Entry 9BPF (X-ray diffraction, 2.00 A resolution); this record covers chains A and B.

# Chain A (and B)
Name: 3C-like proteinase nsp5
From: Severe acute respiratory syndrome coronavirus 2
Notes: EC 3.4.22.69; chain B of this document is another copy of the same molecule, construct and numbering; everything in this record applies to it too
Reference sequence: P0DTD1 (R1AB_SARS2); residues 1-306 here correspond to UniProt positions 3264-3569 (UniProt number = residue number + 3263)
Sequence (306 residues; numbered 1 to 306; the number before each row is that of its first residue):
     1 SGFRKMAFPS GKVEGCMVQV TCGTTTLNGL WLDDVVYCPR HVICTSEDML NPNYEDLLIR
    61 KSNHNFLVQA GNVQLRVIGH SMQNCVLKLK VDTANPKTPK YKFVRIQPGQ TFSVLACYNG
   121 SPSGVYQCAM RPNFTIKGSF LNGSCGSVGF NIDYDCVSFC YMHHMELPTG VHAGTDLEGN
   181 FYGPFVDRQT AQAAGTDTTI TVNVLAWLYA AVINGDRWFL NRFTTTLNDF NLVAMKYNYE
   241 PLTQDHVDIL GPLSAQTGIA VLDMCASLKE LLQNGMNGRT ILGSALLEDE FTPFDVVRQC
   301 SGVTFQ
Disordered / not traced: 306
Glycans and other covalent adducts: Ibuzatrelvir, bound form (YDL) linked to Cys145
Ligand contacts: Ibuzatrelvir, bound form (YDL; N-(methoxycarbonyl)-3-methyl-L-valyl-(4R)-N-{(1Z,2S)-1-imino-3-[(3S)-2-oxopyrrolidin-3-yl]propan-2-yl}-4-(trifluoromethyl)-L-prolinamide): His41, Met49, Tyr54, Phe140, Leu141, Asn142, Gly143, Ser144, His163, His164, Met165, Glu166, Leu167, Pro168, His172, Asp187, Arg188, Gln189, Thr190, Gln192
Curated features (UniProtKB/Swiss-Prot):
  - active site: His41 (For 3CL-PRO activity), Cys145 (Nucleophile)
  - site: Gln306 (Cleavage)
  - cross-link (Glycyl lysine isopeptide (Lys-Gly)): Lys5 (interchain with G-Cter in ubiquitin), Lys90 (interchain with G-Cter in ubiquitin)
Reported in the primary citation:
  - binding site for Ibuzatrelvir, bound form: His41, Met49, Phe140, Cys145, His163, Met165, Glu166, Leu167
  - catalytic residues: Cys145
  - catalytic residues: His41 (citing earlier work)
  - self-association interface (contacts with another copy of this molecule); pairs are residue here / residue on that copy: Ser1-Phe140 (hydrogen bond), Ser1-Glu166 (hydrogen bond)
  - self-association interface (contacts with another copy of this molecule); pairs are residue here / residue on that copy: Arg4-Glu290, Ser10-Ser10, Glu14-Gly11, Gln299-Ser139 (proposed by the authors, not directly observed)
  - mutagenesis - L50F (Kd 6 nM): increased binding to Ibuzatrelvir, bound form
  - mutagenesis - E47N (2-fold): decreased binding to Ibuzatrelvir, bound form
  - mutagenesis - S46F, E47K, P132H, T190I: unchanged binding to Ibuzatrelvir, bound form

# Interface between chain A and chain B
Residue-residue contacts (90; chain A residue first):
  Ser1(A) - Gly138(B)
  Ser1(A) - Ser139(B)
  Ser1(A) - Phe140(B)  hydrogen bond (backbone-backbone)
  Ser1(A) - Glu166(B)  hydrogen bond (backbone-side chain)
  Ser1(A) - His172(B)  hydrogen bond (backbone-side chain)
  Gly2(A) - Gly138(B)
  Gly2(A) - Ser139(B)
  Phe3(A) - Gly138(B)
  Arg4(A) - Lys5(B)
  Arg4(A) - Tyr126(B)
  Arg4(A) - Gln127(B)
  Arg4(A) - Cys128(B)
  Arg4(A) - Lys137(B)  hydrogen bond (side chain-backbone)
  Arg4(A) - Glu290(B)  salt bridge
  Lys5(A) - Arg4(B)
  Lys5(A) - Lys5(B)  hydrogen bond (backbone-side chain)
  Lys5(A) - Tyr126(B)
  Met6(A) - Gly124(B)
  Met6(A) - Val125(B)
  Met6(A) - Tyr126(B)  hydrophobic
  Met6(A) - Ser139(B)
  Ala7(A) - Gly124(B)
  Ala7(A) - Val125(B)  hydrogen bond (backbone-backbone)
  Phe8(A) - Val125(B)
  Pro9(A) - Ser10(B)
  Pro9(A) - Glu14(B)
  Pro9(A) - Pro122(B)  hydrophobic
  Pro9(A) - Ser123(B)
  Pro9(A) - Gly124(B)
  Ser10(A) - Pro9(B)
  Ser10(A) - Ser10(B)  hydrogen bond (side chain-backbone)
  Ser10(A) - Glu14(B)  hydrogen bond (backbone-side chain)
  Gly11(A) - Gly11(B)
  Gly11(A) - Glu14(B)  hydrogen bond (backbone-side chain)
  Glu14(A) - Pro9(B)
  Glu14(A) - Ser10(B)  hydrogen bond (side chain-backbone)
  Glu14(A) - Gly11(B)  hydrogen bond (side chain-backbone)
  Tyr118(A) - Gly302(B)
  Tyr118(A) - Thr304(B)
  Ser121(A) - Thr304(B)
  Pro122(A) - Pro9(B)  hydrophobic
  Pro122(A) - Thr304(B)
  Pro122(A) - Phe305(B)  hydrogen bond (backbone-backbone)
  Ser123(A) - Val303(B)  hydrogen bond (side chain-backbone)
  Ser123(A) - Phe305(B)
  Gly124(A) - Met6(B)
  Gly124(A) - Ala7(B)
  Gly124(A) - Pro9(B)
  Val125(A) - Met6(B)
  Val125(A) - Ala7(B)  hydrogen bond (backbone-backbone)
  Val125(A) - Phe8(B)
  Val125(A) - Val125(B)  hydrophobic
  Tyr126(A) - Arg4(B)
  Tyr126(A) - Lys5(B)
  Tyr126(A) - Met6(B)  hydrophobic
  Gln127(A) - Arg4(B)
  Lys137(A) - Arg4(B)  hydrogen bond (backbone-side chain)
  Gly138(A) - Ser1(B)
  Gly138(A) - Gly2(B)
  Gly138(A) - Phe3(B)
  Ser139(A) - Ser1(B)
  Ser139(A) - Gly2(B)  hydrogen bond (side chain-backbone)
  Ser139(A) - Met6(B)
  Ser139(A) - Gln299(B)  hydrogen bond
  Phe140(A) - Ser1(B)  hydrogen bond (backbone-backbone)
  Leu141(A) - Gln299(B)
  Leu141(A) - Cys300(B)
  Leu141(A) - Ser301(B)
  Leu141(A) - Gly302(B)
  Glu166(A) - Ser1(B)  hydrogen bond (side chain-backbone)
  His172(A) - Ser1(B)  hydrogen bond (side chain-backbone)
  Gly283(A) - Leu286(B)
  Ala285(A) - Ala285(B)  hydrophobic
  Ala285(A) - Leu286(B)  hydrophobic
  Leu286(A) - Thr280(B)
  Leu286(A) - Gly283(B)
  Leu286(A) - Ala285(B)  hydrophobic
  Glu290(A) - Arg4(B)  salt bridge
  Gln299(A) - Ser139(B)  hydrogen bond
  Gln299(A) - Leu141(B)
  Cys300(A) - Leu141(B)
  Ser301(A) - Leu141(B)
  Gly302(A) - Tyr118(B)
  Gly302(A) - Leu141(B)
  Val303(A) - Ser123(B)  hydrogen bond (backbone-side chain)
  Thr304(A) - Tyr118(B)
  Thr304(A) - Ser121(B)
  Thr304(A) - Pro122(B)
  Phe305(A) - Pro122(B)  hydrogen bond (backbone-backbone)
  Phe305(A) - Ser123(B)
Interface residues without a listed pair, chain A (42 interface residues in all): Leu115, Cys128, Thr280, Ser284
Interface residues without a listed pair, chain B (43 interface residues in all): Leu115, Ala129, Gly170

# In short
The interface between chain A and chain B involves 42 residues on one side and 43 on the other, with 23
hydrogen bonds and 2 salt bridges. Polar contacts include Arg4(A)-Glu290(B), Ser1(A)-Glu166(B) and
Ser1(A)-His172(B). The paper reports catalytic residues Cys145(A) and His41(A); L50F of chain A increases
binding to Ibuzatrelvir, bound form; 6 substitutions were tested in all.
Both chains are 3C-like proteinase nsp5 (Severe acute respiratory syndrome coronavirus 2). Entry 9BPF (Crystal
structure of main protease of SARS-CoV-2 complexed with inhibitor) was determined by X-ray diffraction,
deposited together with 9BOO.
